PDB entry 7VZ4 | electron microscopy, 1.89 A resolution | chains G and J of the 10 polymer chains in the assembly

# Chain G
Name: Histone H2A type 1-B/E
From: Homo sapiens
Reference sequence: P04908 (H2A1B_HUMAN); residues 1-129 here correspond to UniProt positions 2-130 (UniProt number = residue number + 1)
Sequence (133 residues; each row starts with the number of its first residue; numbers below 1 keep their minus sign (Gly-3 is residue -3)):
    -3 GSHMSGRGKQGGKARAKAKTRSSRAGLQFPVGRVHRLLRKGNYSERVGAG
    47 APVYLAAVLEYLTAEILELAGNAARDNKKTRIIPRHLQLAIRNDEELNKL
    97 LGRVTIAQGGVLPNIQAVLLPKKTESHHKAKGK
Disordered / not traced: -3 to 10, 118-129
Sequence notes: expression tag (-3 to 0)
Swiss-Prot annotation at these positions:
  - modified residue: Ser1 (N-acetylserine), Arg3 (Citrulline), Lys5 (N6-(2-hydroxyisobutyryl)lysine), Lys9 (N6-(2-hydroxyisobutyryl)lysine), Lys13 (N6-(beta-hydroxybutyryl)lysine), Lys36 (N6-(2-hydroxyisobutyryl)lysine), Lys74 (N6-(2-hydroxyisobutyryl)lysine), Lys75 (N6-(2-hydroxyisobutyryl)lysine), Lys95 (N6-(2-hydroxyisobutyryl)lysine), Gln104 (N5-methylglutamine), Lys118 (N6-(2-hydroxyisobutyryl)lysine), Lys119 (N6-crotonyllysine), Thr120 (Phosphothreonine), Lys125 (N6-crotonyllysine)
  - cross-link (Glycyl lysine isopeptide (Lys-Gly)): Lys13 (interchain with G-Cter in ubiquitin), Lys15 (interchain with G-Cter in ubiquitin), Lys119 (interchain with G-Cter in ubiquitin)

# Chain J
Molecule: 145-nt DNA strand
Sequence (145 nucleotides; numbered -72 to 72; the number before each row is that of its first residue; numbers below 1 keep their minus sign (DA-72 is residue -72)):
   -72 ATCACAATCCCGGTGCCGAGGCCGCTCAATTGGTCGTAGACAGCTCTAGC
   -22 ACCGCTTAAACGCACGTACGGATTCCGTACGTGCGTTTAAGCGGTGCTAG
    28 AGCTGTCTACGACCAATTGAGCGGCCTCGGCACCGGGATTGTGAT

# Interface between chain G and chain J
Pairs across the interface - 18 pairs, chain G then chain J:
  Arg11(G) with DT-42(J), hydrogen bond to the base; DG-41(J), hydrogen bond to the sugar
  Ala12(G) with DT-42(J), phosphate contact; DG-41(J), hydrogen bond to the phosphate
  Lys13(G) with DT-42(J), phosphate contact
  Ala14(G) with DT-43(J), phosphate contact; DT-42(J), phosphate contact
  Lys15(G) with DT-43(J), hydrogen bond to the phosphate; DT-42(J), hydrogen bond to the phosphate
  Thr16(G) with DT-43(J), phosphate contact
  Arg17(G) with DT-43(J), salt bridge to the phosphate
  Arg20(G) with DT-42(J), salt bridge to the phosphate
  Gly28(G) with DT-43(J), phosphate contact
  Arg29(G) with DA-44(J), phosphate contact
  Arg32(G) with DA-44(J), salt bridge to the phosphate
  Arg42(G) with DG-37(J), base contact
  Lys74(G) with DC-62(J), salt bridge to the phosphate
  Arg77(G) with DA-54(J), sugar contact
Also at the interface, not in a pair above, chain J (10 interface residues in all): DG-53, DA-45, DA-35

# In short
14 residues of chain G face 10 of chain J across their interface; the contacts include 5 hydrogen bonds and 4
salt bridges. Among the polar pairs are Arg11(G)-DT-42(J), Arg11(G)-DG-41(J) and Ala12(G)-DG-41(J).
Here chain G is Histone H2A type 1-B/E (Homo sapiens) and chain J is a 145-nt DNA strand. Entry 7VZ4 (Cryo-EM
structure of human nucleosome core particle composed of the Widom 601L DNA sequence) was determined by
electron microscopy.
